Entry 8QZM (electron microscopy, 3.10 A resolution); this record covers chains H and J of the 11 polymer chains in the assembly.

# Chain H
Molecule: Histone H2B type 1-C/E/F/G/I
Organism: Homo sapiens
UniProt: P62807 (H2B1C_HUMAN); residues 1-125 here correspond to UniProt positions 2-126 (UniProt number = residue number + 1)
Amino-acid sequence (125 residues; each row starts with the number of its first residue):
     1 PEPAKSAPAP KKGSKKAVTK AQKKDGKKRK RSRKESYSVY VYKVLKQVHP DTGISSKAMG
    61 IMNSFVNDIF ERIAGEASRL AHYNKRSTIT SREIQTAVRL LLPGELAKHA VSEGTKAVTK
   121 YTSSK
Unresolved in the structure: 1-30, 125
Swiss-Prot annotation at these positions:
  - modified residue: Pro1 (N-acetylproline), Glu2 (ADP-ribosyl glutamic acid), Lys5 (N6-(2-hydroxyisobutyryl)lysine), Ser6 (ADP-ribosylserine), Lys11 (N6-(beta-hydroxybutyryl)lysine), Lys12 (N6-(2-hydroxyisobutyryl)lysine), Ser14 (Phosphoserine), Lys15 (N6-acetyllysine), Lys16 (N6-(beta-hydroxybutyryl)lysine), Lys20 (N6-(2-hydroxyisobutyryl)lysine), Lys23 (N6-(2-hydroxyisobutyryl)lysine), Lys24 (N6-(2-hydroxyisobutyryl)lysine), Lys34 (N6-(2-hydroxyisobutyryl)lysine), Glu35 (PolyADP-ribosyl glutamic acid), Ser36 (Phosphoserine), Lys43 (N6-(2-hydroxyisobutyryl)lysine), Lys46 (N6-(2-hydroxyisobutyryl)lysine), Lys57 (N6,N6-dimethyllysine), Arg79 (Dimethylated arginine), Lys85 (N6,N6,N6-trimethyllysine) and 6 more in UniProt
  - glycosylation: Ser112 (O-linked (GlcNAc) serine)
  - cross-link (Glycyl lysine isopeptide (Lys-Gly)): Lys5 (interchain with G-Cter in SUMO2), Lys20 (interchain with G-Cter in SUMO2), Lys34 (interchain with G-Cter in ubiquitin), Lys120 (interchain with G-Cter in ubiquitin)

# Chain J
Molecule: 195-nt DNA strand
Sequence (195 nucleotides; row label = number of the first residue in the row; numbers below 1 keep their minus sign (DT-72 is residue -72)):
   -72 TGGAGAATCC CGGTGCCGAG GCCGCTCAAT TGGTCGTAGA CAGCTCTAGC ACCGCTTAAA
   -12 CGCACGTACG CGCTGTCCCC CGCGTTTTAA CCGCCAAGGG GATTACTCCC TAGTCTCCAG
    48 GCACGTGTCA GATATATACA TCCTGTCACC ATACGCCCTA ATTAGAGGCG TAATCCCCCA
   108 GTTCGCGCGC CCACC
Unresolved in the structure: 73-122

# Chain H / chain J interface
Residue-residue contacts (14):
  Ser32(H) with DT30(J), hydrogen bond to the phosphate
  Arg33(H) with DA-45(J), salt bridge to the phosphate
  Tyr42(H) with DG-53(J), hydrogen bond to the phosphate
  Gly53(H) with DG-53(J), phosphate contact
  Ile54(H) with DA-54(J), sugar contact; DG-53(J), hydrogen bond to the phosphate
  Ser55(H) with DA-54(J), phosphate contact
  Ser56(H) with DA-54(J), hydrogen bond to the phosphate
  Arg86(H) with DG-34(J), phosphate contact; DA-33(J), salt bridge to the phosphate
  Ser87(H) with DA-35(J), phosphate contact; DG-34(J), hydrogen bond to the phosphate
  Thr88(H) with DA-35(J), phosphate contact; DG-34(J), hydrogen bond to the phosphate
Interface residues without a listed pair, chain H (11 interface residues in all): Glu35
Interface residues without a listed pair, chain J (9 interface residues in all): DG-52, DC-46

# Summary
Chain H and chain J form an interface of 11 and 9 residues respectively, with 6 hydrogen bonds and 2 salt
bridges. Polar pairs include Ser32(H)-DT30(J), Tyr42(H)-DG-53(J) and Ile54(H)-DG-53(J).
Chain H is Histone H2B type 1-C/E/F/G/I (Homo sapiens) and chain J is a 195-nt DNA strand; the structure,
Structure of DNMT3A1 UDR region bound to H2AK119ub nucleosome, was determined by electron microscopy.
